PDB entry 4V93 | electron microscopy, 8.10 A resolution (very low resolution: no residue pairs are listed; an interface is given only as per-side residue counts) | chains B3 and C6 of the 180 polymer chains in the assembly

# Chain B3
Protein: Extracellular globin-2
Organism: Lumbricus terrestris
UniProtKB: P02218 (GLB2_LUMTE); residues 1-145 here = UniProt positions 1-145
Sequence (145 residues; each row starts with the number of its first residue):
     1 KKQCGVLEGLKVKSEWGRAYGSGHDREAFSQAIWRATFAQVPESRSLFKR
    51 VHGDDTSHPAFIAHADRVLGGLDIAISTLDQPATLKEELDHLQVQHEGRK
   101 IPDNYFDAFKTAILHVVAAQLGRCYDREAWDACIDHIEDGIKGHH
Differences from the reference sequence: conflict Asp66 (Glu in P02218)
Curated features (UniProtKB/Swiss-Prot):
  - binding site (heme b): His96

# Chain C6
Protein: Extracellular hemoglobin linker L2 subunit
Organism: Lumbricus terrestris
UniProtKB: Q2I743 (Q2I743_LUMTE); residues -36 to 251 here correspond to UniProt positions 1-288 (UniProt number = residue number + 37)
Sequence (288 residues; row label = number of the first residue in the row; numbers below 1 keep their minus sign (Met-36 is residue -36)):
   -36 MLRLLLLSALSGLILADHHQPSGGGGGSYGGGGGGGGPFGRLFSDQLDPR
    14 LGANAFLIIRLDRIIEKLRTKLDEAEKIDPEHFVSEIDARVTKIEGTHCE
    64 KRTFQCGGNEQECISDLLVCDGHKDCHNAHDEDPDVCDTSVVKAGNVFSG
   114 TSTWHGCLAREDHVTRITITASKRRKFFTARIWLRALVESELERHGENVT
   164 SSFNAKGYYNFASRRLILLPTDDHDDHLAVVCSFNRGDNERAECHRVTEA
   214 TLHQCADLFVTLEEHDDHDDHDDDHHDDHGKHHGGKHH
Not modelled in the structure: -36 to 9, 230-251
Disulfides: Cys195-Cys207

# Chain B3 / chain C6 interface
At this resolution (8 A) residue pairs are not listed: 9 residues of chain B3 and 10 of chain C6 lie at the interface.

# Summary
9 residues of chain B3 face 10 of chain C6 across their interface. UniProt lists heme b-binding residue
His96(B3) on chain B3.
Here chain B3 is Extracellular globin-2 and chain C6 is Extracellular hemoglobin linker L2 subunit, both from
Lumbricus terrestris. Entry 4V93 (Fitted coordinates for Lumbricus terrestris hemoglobin cryo-EM complex
(EMD-2627)) was determined by electron microscopy.
